Entry 8VE9 (X-ray diffraction, 1.60 A resolution); this record covers chain A.

[Chain A]
Molecule: Poly(ethylene terephthalate) hydrolase
Source organism: Piscinibacter sakaiensis
Notes: EC 3.1.1.101
UniProt: A0A0K8P6T7 (PETH_IDESA); numbering as in UniProt (aligned over 30-290)
Amino-acid sequence (272 residues; numbered 27 to 298; the number before each row is that of its first residue):
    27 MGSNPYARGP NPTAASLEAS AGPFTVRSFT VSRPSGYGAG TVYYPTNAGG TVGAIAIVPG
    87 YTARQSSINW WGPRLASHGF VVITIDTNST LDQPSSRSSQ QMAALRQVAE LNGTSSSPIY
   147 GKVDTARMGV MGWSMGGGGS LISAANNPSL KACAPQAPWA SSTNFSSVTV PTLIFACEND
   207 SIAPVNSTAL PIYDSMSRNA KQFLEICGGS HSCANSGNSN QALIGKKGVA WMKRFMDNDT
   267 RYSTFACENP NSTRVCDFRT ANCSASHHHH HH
Disordered / not traced: 27-28, 292-298
Cystine bridges: Cys203-Cys239, Cys233-Cys282, Cys273-Cys289
Construct notes: initiating methionine (27); expression tag (28-29, 291-298); engineered mutation Asn95 (Lys in A0A0K8P6T7), Glu136 (Ser in A0A0K8P6T7), Cys179 (Ala in A0A0K8P6T7), Ala186 (Asp in A0A0K8P6T7), Thr214 (Ser in A0A0K8P6T7), Cys233 (Asn in A0A0K8P6T7), Cys282 (Ser in A0A0K8P6T7)

[Summary]
Chain A is Poly(ethylene terephthalate) hydrolase (Piscinibacter sakaiensis); the structure, IsPETase -
ACCCETN mutant - CombiPETase, was determined by X-ray diffraction, deposited together with 8VEK, 8VEL and
8VEM.
